Entry 6DPN (X-ray diffraction, 1.49 A resolution); this record covers chains A and C of the 4 polymer chains in the assembly.

[Chain A]
Protein: Ribonuclease H
Organism: Bacillus halodurans
Notes: EC 3.1.26.4; fragment: Catalytic Domain
UniProtKB: Q9KEI9 (RNH1_BACHD); residues 59-196 here = UniProt positions 59-196
Sequence (142 residues; each row starts with the number of its first residue):
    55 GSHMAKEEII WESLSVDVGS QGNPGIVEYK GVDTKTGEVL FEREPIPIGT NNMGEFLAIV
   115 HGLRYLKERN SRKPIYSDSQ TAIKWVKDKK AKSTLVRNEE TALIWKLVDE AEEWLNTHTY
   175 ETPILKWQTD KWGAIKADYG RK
Not modelled in the structure: 55-60, 196
Construct notes: expression tag (55-58); engineered mutation Ala188 (Glu in Q9KEI9)
Ion coordination: Mg2+ site 1: Asp71, Asp192 (shared with 1 residue of chain b); Mg2+ site 2: Asp71, Glu109, Asp132 (shared with 1 residue of chain B; 1 residue of chain b); K+: Asp192, Arg195 (shared with 1 residue of chain b)
UniProt features mapped onto this chain:
  - binding site (Mg(2+)): Asp71, Glu109, Asp132, Asp192
  - mutagenesis: Glu109 (E109Q: Loss of activity), Asp132 (D132N: Loss of activity), Asp192 (D192N: Strongly reduced activity with manganese. Loss of activity with magnesium)
Reported in the primary citation:
  - catalytic residues: Lys196 (proposed by the authors, not directly observed)

[Chain C]
Molecule: 6-nt DNA strand
Sequence (6 nucleotides; numbered 1 to 6; the number before each row is that of its first residue):
     1 CGATGT
Ion coordination: K+: DT4, DG5

[Interface between chain A and chain C]
Pairs across the interface (20; chain A residue first):
  Asn77(A) with DA3(C), hydrogen bond to the base; DT4(C), hydrogen bond to the sugar
  Pro78(A) with DA3(C), phosphate contact; DT4(C), phosphate contact
  Thr104(A) with DT4(C), phosphate contact; DG5(C), hydrogen bond to the phosphate
  Asn105(A) with DT4(C), hydrogen bond to the base
  Asn106(A) with DT4(C), hydrogen bond to the base; DG5(C), hydrogen bond to the sugar
  Met107(A) with DG5(C), phosphate contact
  Gln134(A) with DG5(C), base contact; DT6(C), base contact
  Thr135(A) with DG5(C), sugar contact
  Lys138(A) with DT6(C), phosphate contact
  Trp139(A) with DG5(C), phosphate contact; DT6(C), hydrogen bond to the phosphate
  Lys146(A) with DG5(C), sugar contact; DT6(C), salt bridge to the phosphate
  Ser147(A) with DG5(C), hydrogen bond to the phosphate
  Thr148(A) with DG5(C), hydrogen bond to the phosphate
Also at the interface, not in a pair above, chain A (14 interface residues in all): Leu149
Also at the interface, not in a pair above, chain C (5 interface residues in all): DG2

[In short]
14 residues of chain A and 5 residues of chain C are in contact; the contacts include 9 hydrogen bonds and 1
salt bridge. Polar pairs include Asn77(A)-DA3(C), Asn105(A)-DT4(C) and Asn106(A)-DT4(C). Curated annotation
(UniProt) lists 4 Mg2+-binding residues and 3 mutagenesis sites on chain A. The paper reports the catalytic
residue Lys196(A).
Here chain A is Ribonuclease H (Bacillus halodurans) and chain C is a 6-nt DNA strand. Entry 6DPN (Crystal
Structure of Bacillus Halodurans Ribonuclease H1 E188A in Complex with an RNA/DNA Hybrid: Reaction in ...) was
determined by X-ray diffraction, deposited together with 6DMN, 6DMV, 6DO8, 6DO9, 6DOA, 6DOB and 46 further
entries.
